Entry 7DIX (X-ray diffraction, 3.49 A resolution); this record covers chain A.

# Chain A
Molecule: Na(+):neurotransmitter symporter (Snf family)
Source organism: Aquifex aeolicus
UniProtKB: O67854 (O67854_AQUAE); residue numbers follow UniProt; this construct covers 1-513
Sequence (513 residues; each row starts with the number of its first residue):
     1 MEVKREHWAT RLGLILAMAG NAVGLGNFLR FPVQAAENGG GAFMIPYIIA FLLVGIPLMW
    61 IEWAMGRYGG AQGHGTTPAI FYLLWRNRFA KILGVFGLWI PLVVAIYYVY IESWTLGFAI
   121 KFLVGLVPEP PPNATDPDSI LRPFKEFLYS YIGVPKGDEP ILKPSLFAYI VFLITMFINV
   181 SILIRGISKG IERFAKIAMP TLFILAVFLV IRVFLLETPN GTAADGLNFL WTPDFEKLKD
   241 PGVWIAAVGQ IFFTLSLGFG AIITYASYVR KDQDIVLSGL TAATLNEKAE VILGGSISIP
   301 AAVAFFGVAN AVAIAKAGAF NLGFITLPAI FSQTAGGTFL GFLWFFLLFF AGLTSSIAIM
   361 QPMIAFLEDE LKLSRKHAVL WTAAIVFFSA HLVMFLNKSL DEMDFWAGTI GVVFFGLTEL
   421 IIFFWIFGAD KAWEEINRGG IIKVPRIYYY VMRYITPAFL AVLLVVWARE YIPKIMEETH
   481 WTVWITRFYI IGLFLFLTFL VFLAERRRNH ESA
Not modelled in the structure: 1-4, 133-134, 477-481, 508-513
Bound ions: Na+ site 1: Gly20, Val23, Ala351, Thr354, Ser355; Na+ site 2: Ala22, Asn27, Thr254, Asn286 (together with selenomethionine)
Residues lining bound ligands: selenomethionine (MSE): Asn21, Ala22, Gly24, Leu25, Gly26, Asn27, Tyr108, Phe253, Thr254, Leu255, Ser256, Phe259, Ser355, Ile359
Reported in the primary citation:
  - binding site for selenomethionine: Phe253
  - contacts within the chain: Arg30-Asp404, Thr254-Glu290, Gln250-Glu290
  - Na+ coordination: Thr254
  - contacts within the chain: Arg30-Phe253 (cation-pi contact) (proposed by the authors, not directly observed)
  - mutagenesis - T354A: decreased binding to pH 5.5
  - mutagenesis - N27A: decreased binding to the lower pH

# In short
Chain A binds selenomethionine. Gly20, Val23, Ala351, Thr354 and Ser355 form the Na+ site 1. Ala22, Asn27,
Thr254 and Asn286 form the Na+ site 2. From the paper: a binding site for selenomethionine at Phe253; T354A
reduces binding to pH 5.5.
Chain A is Na(+):neurotransmitter symporter (Snf family) (Aquifex aeolicus); the structure, Crystal structure
of LeuT in lipidic cubic phase at pH 5, was determined by X-ray diffraction, deposited together with 7DII,
7DJ1, 7DJ2 and 7DJC.
